6C6U - chains J and K of the 9 polymer chains in the assembly; structure by electron microscopy, 3.70 A resolution.

== Chain J ==
Name: DNA-directed RNA polymerase beta'
From: Escherichia coli (strain K12)
UniProtKB: P0A8T7 (RPOC_ECOLI); numbering as in UniProt (aligned over 1-1407)
Amino-acid sequence (1407 residues; row label = number of the first residue in the row):
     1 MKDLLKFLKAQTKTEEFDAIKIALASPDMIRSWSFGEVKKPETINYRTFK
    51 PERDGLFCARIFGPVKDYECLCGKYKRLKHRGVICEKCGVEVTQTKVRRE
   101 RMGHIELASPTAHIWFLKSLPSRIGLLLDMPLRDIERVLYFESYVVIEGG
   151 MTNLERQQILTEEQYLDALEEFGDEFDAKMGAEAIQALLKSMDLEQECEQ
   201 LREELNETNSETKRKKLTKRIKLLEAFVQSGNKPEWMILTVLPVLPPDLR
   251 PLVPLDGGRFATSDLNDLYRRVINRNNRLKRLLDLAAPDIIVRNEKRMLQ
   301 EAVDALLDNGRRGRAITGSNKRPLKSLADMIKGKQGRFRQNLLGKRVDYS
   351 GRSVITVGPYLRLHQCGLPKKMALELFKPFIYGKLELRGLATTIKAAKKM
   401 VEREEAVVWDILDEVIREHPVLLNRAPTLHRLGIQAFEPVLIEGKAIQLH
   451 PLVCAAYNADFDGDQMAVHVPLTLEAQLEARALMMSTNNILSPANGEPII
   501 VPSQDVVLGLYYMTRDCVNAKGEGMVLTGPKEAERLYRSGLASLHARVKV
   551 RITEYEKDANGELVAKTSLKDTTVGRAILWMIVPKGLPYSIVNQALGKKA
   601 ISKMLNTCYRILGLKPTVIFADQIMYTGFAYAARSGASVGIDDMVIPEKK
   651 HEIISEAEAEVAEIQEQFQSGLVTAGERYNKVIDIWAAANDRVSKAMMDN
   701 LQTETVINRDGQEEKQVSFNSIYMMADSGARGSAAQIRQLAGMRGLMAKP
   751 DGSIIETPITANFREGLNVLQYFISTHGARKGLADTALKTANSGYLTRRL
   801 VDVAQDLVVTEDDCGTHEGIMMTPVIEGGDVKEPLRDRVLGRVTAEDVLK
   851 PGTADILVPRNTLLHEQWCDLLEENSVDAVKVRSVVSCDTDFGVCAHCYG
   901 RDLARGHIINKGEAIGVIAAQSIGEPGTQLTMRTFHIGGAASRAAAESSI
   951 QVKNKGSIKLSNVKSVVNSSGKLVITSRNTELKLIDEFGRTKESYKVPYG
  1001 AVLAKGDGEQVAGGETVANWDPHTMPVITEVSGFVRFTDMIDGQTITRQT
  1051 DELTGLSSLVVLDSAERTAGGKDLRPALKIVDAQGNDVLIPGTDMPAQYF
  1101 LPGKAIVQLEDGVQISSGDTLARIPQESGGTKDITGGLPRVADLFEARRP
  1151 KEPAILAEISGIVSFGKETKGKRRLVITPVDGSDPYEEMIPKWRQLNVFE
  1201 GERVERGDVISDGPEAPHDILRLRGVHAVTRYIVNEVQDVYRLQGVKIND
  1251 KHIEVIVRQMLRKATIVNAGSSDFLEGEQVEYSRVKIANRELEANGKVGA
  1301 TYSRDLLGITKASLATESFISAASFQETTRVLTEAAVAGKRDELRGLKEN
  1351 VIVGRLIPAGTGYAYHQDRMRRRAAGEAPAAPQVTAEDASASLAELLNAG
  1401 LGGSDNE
Not modelled in the structure: 1-14, 934-947, 1127-1134, 1374-1407
Ion coordination: Zn2+ site 1: Cys-70, Cys-72, Cys-85; Mg2+: Asp-460, Asp-464 (shared with 1 residue of chain R); Zn2+ site 2: Cys-814, Cys-888, Cys-895, Cys-898
Swiss-Prot annotation at these positions:
  - binding site (Zn(2+)): Cys-70, Cys-72, Cys-85, Cys-88, Cys-814, Cys-888, Cys-895, Cys-898
  - binding site (Mg(2+)): Asp-460, Asp-462, Asp-464
  - modified residue: Lys-983 (N6-acetyllysine)
  - mutagenesis: Gln-504 (Q504P: Resistant to antibiotics salinamide A and B), Asn-690 (N690D: Resistant to antibiotics salinamide A and B), Met-697 (M697V: Resistant to antibiotics salinamide A and B), Ala-735 (A735T: Resistant to antibiotics salinamide A and B), Arg-738 (R738C/H/P/S: Resistant to antibiotics salinamide A and B), Ala-748 (A748E: Resistant to antibiotics salinamide A and B), Pro-758 (P758S/T: Resistant to antibiotics salinamide A and B), Phe-763 (F763C: Resistant to antibiotics salinamide A and B), Ser-775 (S775A: Resistant to antibiotics salinamide A and B), Ala-779 (A779T/V: Resistant to antibiotics salinamide A and B), Arg-780 (R780C: Resistant to antibiotics salinamide A and B), Gly-782 (G782A/C: Resistant to antibiotics salinamide A and B), 1 further mutagenesis entry in UniProt

== Chain K ==
Name: DNA-directed RNA polymerase subunit omega
From: Escherichia coli (strain K12)
Notes: EC 2.7.7.6
UniProtKB: P0A800 (RPOZ_ECOLI); residue numbers follow UniProt; this construct covers 1-91
Amino-acid sequence (91 residues; row label = number of the first residue in the row):
     1 MARVTVQDAVEKIGNRFDLVLVAARRARQMQVGGKDPLVPEENDKTTVIA
    51 LREIEEGLINNQILDVRERQEQQEQEAAELQAVTAIAEGRR
Not modelled in the structure: 1-2, 85-91

== How chain J and chain K interact ==
Residue-residue contacts (38; chain J residue first):
  His-364(J) / Val-4(K)
  Glu-414(J) / Lys-45(K)  hydrogen bond (backbone-side chain)
  Val-415(J) / Lys-45(K)
  Arg-417(J) / Glu-42(K)  hydrogen bond (side chain-backbone)
  Arg-417(J) / Asn-43(K)  hydrogen bond (side chain-backbone)
  Glu-418(J) / Lys-45(K)
  Glu-418(J) / Val-48(K)
  Thr-473(J) / Arg-28(K)
  Leu-474(J) / Ala-27(K)  hydrophobic
  Leu-474(J) / Arg-28(K)
  Leu-474(J) / Gln-31(K)
  Leu-474(J) / Thr-47(K)
  Glu-475(J) / Ala-24(K)
  Glu-475(J) / Arg-28(K)  salt bridge
  Gln-477(J) / Thr-47(K)  hydrogen bond
  Leu-478(J) / Ala-23(K)
  Leu-478(J) / Ala-24(K)
  Leu-478(J) / Thr-47(K)
  Leu-478(J) / Leu-51(K)  hydrophobic
  Glu-479(J) / Val-20(K)
  Arg-481(J) / Arg-3(K)
  Arg-481(J) / Thr-47(K)
  Arg-481(J) / Val-48(K)
  Arg-481(J) / Leu-51(K)
  Ala-482(J) / Val-6(K)  hydrophobic
  Ala-482(J) / Arg-16(K)  hydrogen bond (backbone-side chain)
  Leu-483(J) / Arg-16(K)
  Thr-487(J) / Val-4(K)  hydrogen bond (side chain-backbone)
  Asn-488(J) / Arg-16(K)
  Leu-614(J) / Gln-7(K)
  Lys-615(J) / Thr-5(K)
  Arg-905(J) / Arg-16(K)
  Asn-910(J) / Gly-14(K)
  Asn-910(J) / Asn-15(K)  hydrogen bond (side chain-backbone)
  Asn-910(J) / Phe-17(K)
  Gly-1360(J) / Phe-17(K)
  Thr-1361(J) / Leu-21(K)
  Ala-1364(J) / Leu-21(K)  hydrophobic
Interface residues without a listed pair, chain J (29 interface residues in all): His-419, Glu-438, Met-485, Val-618, Lys-911, Glu-913
Interface residues without a listed pair, chain K (26 interface residues in all): Asp-8, Leu-19, Asp-44, Thr-46

== Summary ==
29 residues of chain J face 26 of chain K across their interface, with 7 hydrogen bonds and 1 salt bridge.
Polar contacts include Glu-475(J)/Arg-28(K), Glu-414(J)/Lys-45(K) and Arg-417(J)/Glu-42(K). Curated annotation
(UniProt) lists 8 Zn2+-binding residues, 3 Mg2+-binding residues and 13 mutagenesis sites on chain J.
Here chain J is DNA-directed RNA polymerase beta' and chain K is DNA-directed RNA polymerase subunit omega,
both from Escherichia coli (strain K12). Entry 6C6U (CryoEM structure of E.coli RNA polymerase elongation
complex bound with NusG) was determined by electron microscopy together with 6C6S and 6C6T from the same
study.
